7ABX - chain A; structure by X-ray diffraction, 1.20 A resolution.

[Chain A]
Molecule: Triosephosphate isomerase
Organism: Leishmania mexicana
Notes: EC 5.3.1.1
Reference sequence: P48499 (TPIS_LEIME); residues 0-250 here correspond to UniProt positions 1-251 (UniProt number = residue number + 1)
Sequence (251 residues; each row starts with the number of its first residue; numbering starts at 0):
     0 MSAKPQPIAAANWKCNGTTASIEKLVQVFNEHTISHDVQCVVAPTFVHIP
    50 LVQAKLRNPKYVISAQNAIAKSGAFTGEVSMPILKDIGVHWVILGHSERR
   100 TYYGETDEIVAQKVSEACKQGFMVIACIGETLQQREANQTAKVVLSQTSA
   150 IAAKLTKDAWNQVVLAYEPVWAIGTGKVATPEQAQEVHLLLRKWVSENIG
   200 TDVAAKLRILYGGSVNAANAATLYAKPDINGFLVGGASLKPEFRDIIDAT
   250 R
Disordered / not traced: 0-1
Construct notes: engineered mutation Q65 (Glu66 in P48499)
Swiss-Prot annotation at these positions:
  - active site: H95 (Electrophile), E167 (Proton acceptor)
  - binding site (substrate): N11, K13
Small-molecule neighbours: 2-phosphoglycolic acid (PGA): N11, K13, H95, E97, E167, A171, I172, G173, G212, S213, V214, L232, V233, G234, G235
Reported in the primary citation:
  - mutagenesis - E65Q: unchanged catalytic activity (citing earlier work)
  - catalytic residues: H95 (from molecular simulation)

[Summary]
Bound to chain A: 2-phosphoglycolic acid. UniProt lists active-site residues H95 and E167 and
substrate-binding residues N11 and K13. From the paper: the catalytic residue H95; E65Q leaves catalytic
activity unchanged.
Chain A is Triosephosphate isomerase (Leishmania mexicana); the structure, Perdeuterated E65Q-TIM complexed
with 2-PHOSPHOGLYCOLIC ACID, was determined by X-ray diffraction, deposited together with 7AZ3, 7AZ4, 7AZ9 and
7AZA.
